Entry 2YU9 (X-ray diffraction, 3.40 A resolution); this record covers chains A and H of the 13 polymer chains in the assembly.

Chain A:
Molecule: DNA-directed RNA polymerase II largest subunit
From: Saccharomyces cerevisiae
Notes: EC 2.7.7.6
UniProtKB: P04050 (RPB1_YEAST); residues 1-1733 here = UniProt positions 1-1733
Amino-acid sequence (1733 residues; numbered 1 to 1733; the number before each row is that of its first residue):
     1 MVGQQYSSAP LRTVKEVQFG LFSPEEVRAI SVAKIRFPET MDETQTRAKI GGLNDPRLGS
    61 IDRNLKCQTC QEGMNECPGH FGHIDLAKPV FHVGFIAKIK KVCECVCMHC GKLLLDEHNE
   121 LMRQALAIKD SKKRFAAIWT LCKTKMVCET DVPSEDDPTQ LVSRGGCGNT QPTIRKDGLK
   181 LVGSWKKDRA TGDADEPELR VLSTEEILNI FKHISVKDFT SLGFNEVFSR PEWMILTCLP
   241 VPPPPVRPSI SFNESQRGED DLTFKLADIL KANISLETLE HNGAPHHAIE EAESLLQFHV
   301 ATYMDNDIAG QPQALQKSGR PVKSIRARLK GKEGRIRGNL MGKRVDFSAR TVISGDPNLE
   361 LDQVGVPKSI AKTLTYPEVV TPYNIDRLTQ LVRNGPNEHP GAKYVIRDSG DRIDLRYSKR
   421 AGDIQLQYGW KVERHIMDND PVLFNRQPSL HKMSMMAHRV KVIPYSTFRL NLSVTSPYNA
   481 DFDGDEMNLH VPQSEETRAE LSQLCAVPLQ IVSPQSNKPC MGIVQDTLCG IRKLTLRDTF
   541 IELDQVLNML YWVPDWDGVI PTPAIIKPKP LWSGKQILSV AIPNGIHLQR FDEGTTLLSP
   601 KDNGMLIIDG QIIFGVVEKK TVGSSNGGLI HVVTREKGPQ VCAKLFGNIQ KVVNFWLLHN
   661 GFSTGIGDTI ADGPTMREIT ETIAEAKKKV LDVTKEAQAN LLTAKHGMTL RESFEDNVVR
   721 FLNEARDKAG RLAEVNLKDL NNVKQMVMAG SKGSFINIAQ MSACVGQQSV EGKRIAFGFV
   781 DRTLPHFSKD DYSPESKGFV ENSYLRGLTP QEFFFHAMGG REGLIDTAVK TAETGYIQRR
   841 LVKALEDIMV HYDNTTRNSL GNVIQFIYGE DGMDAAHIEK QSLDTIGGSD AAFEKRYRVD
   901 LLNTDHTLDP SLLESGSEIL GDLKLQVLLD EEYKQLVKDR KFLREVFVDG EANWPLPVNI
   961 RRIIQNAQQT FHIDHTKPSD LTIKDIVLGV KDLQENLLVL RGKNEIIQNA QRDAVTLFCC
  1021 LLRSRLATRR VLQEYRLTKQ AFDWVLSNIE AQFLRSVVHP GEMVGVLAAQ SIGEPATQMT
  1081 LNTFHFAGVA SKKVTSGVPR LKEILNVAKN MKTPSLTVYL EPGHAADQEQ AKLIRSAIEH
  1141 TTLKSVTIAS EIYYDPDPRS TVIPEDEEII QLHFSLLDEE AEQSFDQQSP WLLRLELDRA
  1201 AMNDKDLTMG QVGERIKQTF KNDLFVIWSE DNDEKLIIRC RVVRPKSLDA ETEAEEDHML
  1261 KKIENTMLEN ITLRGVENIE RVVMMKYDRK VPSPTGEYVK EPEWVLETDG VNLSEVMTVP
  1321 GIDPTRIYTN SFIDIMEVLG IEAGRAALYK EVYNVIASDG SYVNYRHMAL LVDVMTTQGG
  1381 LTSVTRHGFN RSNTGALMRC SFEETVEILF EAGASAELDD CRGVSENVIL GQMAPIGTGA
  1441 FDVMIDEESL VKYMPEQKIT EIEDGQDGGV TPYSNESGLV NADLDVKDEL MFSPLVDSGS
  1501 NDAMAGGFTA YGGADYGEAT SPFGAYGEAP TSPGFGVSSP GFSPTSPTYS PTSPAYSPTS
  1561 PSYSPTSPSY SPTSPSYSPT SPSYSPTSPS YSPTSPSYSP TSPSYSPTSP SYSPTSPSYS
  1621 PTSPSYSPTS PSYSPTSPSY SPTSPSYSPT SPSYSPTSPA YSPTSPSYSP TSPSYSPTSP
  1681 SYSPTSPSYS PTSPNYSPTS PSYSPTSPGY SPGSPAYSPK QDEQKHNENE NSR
Unresolved in the structure: 1-2, 155-160, 187-198, 1177-1186, 1245-1253, 1451-1733
Ion coordination: Zn2+ site 1: Cys67, Cys70, Cys77, His80; Zn2+ site 2: Cys107, Cys110, Cys148, Cys167; Mg2+: Asp481, Asp483, Asp485
Small-molecule neighbours: UTP: Arg446, Pro448, Asn479, Asp481, Asp483, Gln1078
Swiss-Prot annotation at these positions:
  - region: Pro248 to Asp260 (Lid loop), Asn306 to Lys323 (Rudder loop), Pro810 to Glu822 (Bridging helix)
  - binding site (Zn(2+)): Cys67, Cys70, Cys77, His80, Cys107, Cys110, Cys148, Cys167
  - binding site (Mg(2+)): Asp481, Asp483, Asp485
  - modified residue: Thr1471 (Phosphothreonine)
  - cross-link (Glycyl lysine isopeptide (Lys-Gly)): Lys695 (interchain with G-Cter in ubiquitin), Lys1246 (interchain with G-Cter in ubiquitin), Lys1350 (interchain with G-Cter in ubiquitin)
  - natural variant: Ser1653 to Pro1659 (deletion: In strain: A364A)
  - mutagenesis: Lys1246 (K1246R: Impairs ubiquitination during transcription stress)
Reported in the primary citation:
  - catalytic residues: His1085 (proposed by the authors, not directly observed)
  - mutagenesis - R446A: abolished growth

Chain H:
Molecule: DNA-directed RNA polymerases I, II, and III 14.5 kDa polypeptide
From: Saccharomyces cerevisiae
Notes: EC 2.7.7.6
UniProtKB: P20436 (RPB8_YEAST); numbering as in UniProt (aligned over 1-146)
Amino-acid sequence (146 residues; each row starts with the number of its first residue):
     1 MSNTLFDDIF QVSEVDPGRY NKVCRIEAAS TTQDQCKLTL DINVELFPVA AQDSLTVTIA
    61 SSLNLEDTPA NDSSATRSWR PPQAGDRSLA DDYDYVMYGT AYKFEEVSKD LIAVYYSFGG
   121 LLMRLEGNYR NLNNLKQENA YLLIRR
Unresolved in the structure: 1, 64-75
Swiss-Prot annotation at these positions:
  - region: Asp16 to Thr39 (Non-specific ssDNA binding)
  - modified residue: Ser2 (N-acetylserine), Thr68 (Phosphothreonine)

Interface between chain A and chain H:
Contacting residue pairs (46):
  Arg537(A) with Val23(H); Arg25(H); Asp41(H), salt bridge; Gly120(H), hydrogen bond (side chain-backbone); Leu121(H); Leu122(H)
  Asp538(A) with Tyr20(H); Asn21(H), hydrogen bond (side chain-backbone); Lys22(H), hydrogen bond (side chain-backbone); Val23(H), hydrogen bond (side chain-backbone)
  Phe540(A) with Val23(H), hydrophobic; Asn43(H); Leu121(H), hydrophobic
  Leu543(A) with Trp79(H), hydrophobic
  Val559(A) with Arg77(H)
  Ile560(A) with Trp79(H), hydrogen bond (backbone-backbone)
  Pro563(A) with Tyr98(H)
  Ala564(A) with Met97(H); Tyr98(H), hydrogen bond (backbone-backbone)
  Ile565(A) with Asn43(H); Leu46(H), hydrophobic; Val96(H)
  Ile566(A) with Val96(H), hydrogen bond (backbone-backbone); Tyr141(H), hydrophobic
  Lys567(A) with Asp94(H); Tyr95(H), hydrogen bond; Val96(H), hydrogen bond (backbone-backbone); Met97(H)
  Pro568(A) with Asp94(H)
  Trp572(A) with Trp79(H), hydrophobic
  Ser573(A) with Gly119(H), hydrogen bond (side chain-backbone)
  Lys575(A) with Gly120(H)
  Gln576(A) with Gly119(H)
  Leu597(A) with Tyr102(H), hydrogen bond (backbone-side chain); Tyr115(H)
  Leu598(A) with Arg25(H); Leu122(H)
  Ser599(A) with Arg25(H), hydrogen bond (backbone-side chain)
  Asp602(A) with Tyr20(H), hydrogen bond
  Ile613(A) with Tyr102(H), hydrophobic; Ser117(H), hydrogen bond (backbone-side chain); Gly120(H); Leu122(H)
  Phe614(A) with Leu122(H), hydrophobic
  Leu737(A) with Arg19(H)
  Asp739(A) with Arg19(H), salt bridge
Also at the interface, not in a pair above, chain A (30 interface residues in all): Thr562, Pro570, Leu571, Pro600, Leu606, Lys738
Also at the interface, not in a pair above, chain H (30 interface residues in all): Thr39, Ser78, Lys103, Glu105, Phe118, Arg124

Summary:
Chain A and chain H each contribute 30 residues to their interface, with 14 hydrogen bonds and 2 salt bridges.
Among the polar pairs are Arg537(A)-Asp41(H), Asp739(A)-Arg19(H) and Arg537(A)-Gly120(H). Chain A binds UTP.
From the paper: the catalytic residue His1085(A); R446A of chain A abolishes growth.
Chain A is DNA-directed RNA polymerase II largest subunit and chain H is DNA-directed RNA polymerases I, II,
and III 14.5 kDa polypeptide, both from Saccharomyces cerevisiae; the structure, RNA polymerase II elongation
complex in 150 mm MG+2 with UTP, was determined by X-ray diffraction (same publication as 2E2H, 2E2I, 2E2J,
2NVQ, 2NVT, 2NVX, 2NVY and 2NVZ).
